Entry 1NGX (X-ray diffraction, 1.80 A resolution); this record covers chains A and B.

== Chain A ==
Protein: Germline Metal Chelatase Catalytic Antibody, Light chain
Organism: Mus musculus, Homo sapiens
Notes: fragment: germline Fab fragment; antibody fragment or engineered binder
Sequence (213 residues; numbered 1 to 213; the number before each row is that of its first residue):
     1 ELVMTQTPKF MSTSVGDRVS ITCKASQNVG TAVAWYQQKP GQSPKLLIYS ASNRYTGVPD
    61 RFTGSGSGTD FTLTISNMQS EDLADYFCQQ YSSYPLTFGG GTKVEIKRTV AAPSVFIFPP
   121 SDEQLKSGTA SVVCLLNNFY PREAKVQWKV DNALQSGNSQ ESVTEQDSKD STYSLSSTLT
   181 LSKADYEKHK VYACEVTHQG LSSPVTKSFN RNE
Disulfide bonds: Cys-23/Cys-88, Cys-134/Cys-194

== Chain B ==
Protein: Germline Metal Chelatase Catalytic Antibody, Heavy chain
Organism: Mus musculus, Homo sapiens
Notes: fragment: germline Fab fragment; antibody fragment or engineered binder
Sequence (216 residues; numbered 1 to 216; the number before each row is that of its first residue):
     1 QVQLLESGAE LVKPGASVKL SCKASGYTFT SYWMHWVKQR PGRGLEWIGR IDPNSGGTKY
    61 NEKFKSKATL TVDKPSSTAY MQLSSLTSED SAVYYCTRRD SDYWGAGTTV TVSSASTKGP
   121 SVFPLAPSSK STSGGTAALG CLVKDYFPEP VTVSWNSGAL TSGVHTFPAV LQSSGLYSLS
   181 SVVTVPSSSL GTQTYICNVN HKPSNTKVDK KIVPKS
Disulfide bonds: Cys-22/Cys-96, Cys-141/Cys-197

== Chain A / chain B interface ==
Residue-residue contacts - 61 pairs, chain A then chain B:
  Tyr-36(A) / Trp-104(B)
  Gln-38(A) / Gln-39(B)  hydrogen bond
  Gln-38(A) / Tyr-95(B)  hydrogen bond
  Ser-43(A) / Tyr-95(B)
  Ser-43(A) / Trp-104(B)
  Ser-43(A) / Gly-105(B)  hydrogen bond (side chain-backbone)
  Ser-43(A) / Ala-106(B)  hydrogen bond (side chain-backbone)
  Pro-44(A) / Tyr-95(B)
  Pro-44(A) / Tyr-103(B)
  Pro-44(A) / Trp-104(B)  hydrogen bond (backbone-backbone)
  Lys-45(A) / Asp-102(B)
  Lys-45(A) / Tyr-103(B)  hydrogen bond
  Leu-46(A) / Asp-102(B)  hydrogen bond (backbone-backbone)
  Tyr-55(A) / Asp-102(B)
  Tyr-94(A) / Trp-47(B)  hydrophobic
  Tyr-94(A) / Arg-50(B)
  Tyr-94(A) / Lys-59(B)
  Pro-95(A) / Trp-47(B)  hydrophobic
  Pro-95(A) / Asn-61(B)
  Leu-96(A) / His-35(B)
  Leu-96(A) / Trp-47(B)
  Phe-98(A) / Leu-45(B)
  Phe-116(A) / Thr-136(B)
  Phe-116(A) / Ala-138(B)  hydrophobic
  Phe-118(A) / Leu-125(B)
  Phe-118(A) / Ala-126(B)
  Phe-118(A) / Ala-138(B)
  Ser-121(A) / Phe-123(B)
  Ser-121(A) / Pro-124(B)
  Glu-123(A) / Val-122(B)
  Glu-123(A) / Phe-123(B)
  Glu-123(A) / Lys-210(B)  salt bridge
  Gln-124(A) / Phe-123(B)
  Gln-124(A) / Lys-144(B)  hydrogen bond
  Thr-129(A) / Lys-144(B)
  Ser-131(A) / Leu-142(B)
  Ser-131(A) / Lys-144(B)  hydrogen bond
  Val-133(A) / Leu-125(B)  hydrophobic
  Leu-135(A) / Ala-138(B)  hydrophobic
  Leu-135(A) / Phe-167(B)  hydrophobic
  Leu-135(A) / Val-182(B)  hydrophobic
  Asn-137(A) / His-165(B)  hydrogen bond
  Asn-137(A) / Thr-184(B)
  Asn-138(A) / His-165(B)  hydrogen bond
  Gln-160(A) / Val-170(B)
  Gln-160(A) / Leu-171(B)  hydrogen bond (side chain-backbone)
  Gln-160(A) / Gln-172(B)
  Glu-161(A) / Val-170(B)
  Ser-162(A) / Phe-167(B)
  Ser-162(A) / Pro-168(B)  hydrogen bond (side chain-backbone)
  Ser-162(A) / Val-170(B)
  Val-163(A) / Pro-168(B)
  Thr-164(A) / Phe-167(B)
  Ser-174(A) / His-165(B)  hydrogen bond
  Ser-174(A) / Phe-167(B)
  Leu-175(A) / Phe-167(B)  hydrophobic
  Ser-176(A) / Phe-167(B)
  Glu-213(A) / Ser-129(B)
  Glu-213(A) / Lys-130(B)
  Glu-213(A) / Lys-215(B)
  Glu-213(A) / Ser-216(B)
Other interface residues (no listed pair), chain A (36 interface residues in all): Gln-42, Phe-87, Thr-178, Thr-180, Asn-212
Other interface residues (no listed pair), chain B (43 interface residues in all): Val-37, Glu-46, Ser-101, Gly-107, Ala-137, Leu-139, Thr-166, Ser-180

== Summary ==
36 residues of chain A face 43 of chain B across their interface, with 14 hydrogen bonds and 1 salt bridge.
Polar pairs include Glu-123(A)/Lys-210(B), Gln-38(A)/Gln-39(B) and Gln-38(A)/Tyr-95(B).
Here chain A is Germline Metal Chelatase Catalytic Antibody, Light chain and chain B is Germline Metal
Chelatase Catalytic Antibody, Heavy chain, both from Mus musculus, Homo sapiens. Entry 1NGX (Chimeric Germline
Fab 7g12 with jeffamine fragment bound) was determined by X-ray diffraction, deposited together with 1N7M,
1NGW, 1NGY and 1NGZ.
